PDB entry 8I6P | electron microscopy, 3.50 A resolution | chains B and C of the 4 polymer chains in the assembly

[Chain B (and C)]
Name: Syn-copalyl diphosphate synthase, chloroplastic
Organism: Oryza sativa Japonica Group
Notes: EC 5.5.1.14; chain C of this document is another copy of the same molecule, construct and numbering; everything in this record applies to it too
UniProtKB: Q0JF02 (CPS4_ORYSJ); residue numbers follow UniProt; this construct covers 1-767
Amino-acid sequence (775 residues; each row starts with the number of its first residue):
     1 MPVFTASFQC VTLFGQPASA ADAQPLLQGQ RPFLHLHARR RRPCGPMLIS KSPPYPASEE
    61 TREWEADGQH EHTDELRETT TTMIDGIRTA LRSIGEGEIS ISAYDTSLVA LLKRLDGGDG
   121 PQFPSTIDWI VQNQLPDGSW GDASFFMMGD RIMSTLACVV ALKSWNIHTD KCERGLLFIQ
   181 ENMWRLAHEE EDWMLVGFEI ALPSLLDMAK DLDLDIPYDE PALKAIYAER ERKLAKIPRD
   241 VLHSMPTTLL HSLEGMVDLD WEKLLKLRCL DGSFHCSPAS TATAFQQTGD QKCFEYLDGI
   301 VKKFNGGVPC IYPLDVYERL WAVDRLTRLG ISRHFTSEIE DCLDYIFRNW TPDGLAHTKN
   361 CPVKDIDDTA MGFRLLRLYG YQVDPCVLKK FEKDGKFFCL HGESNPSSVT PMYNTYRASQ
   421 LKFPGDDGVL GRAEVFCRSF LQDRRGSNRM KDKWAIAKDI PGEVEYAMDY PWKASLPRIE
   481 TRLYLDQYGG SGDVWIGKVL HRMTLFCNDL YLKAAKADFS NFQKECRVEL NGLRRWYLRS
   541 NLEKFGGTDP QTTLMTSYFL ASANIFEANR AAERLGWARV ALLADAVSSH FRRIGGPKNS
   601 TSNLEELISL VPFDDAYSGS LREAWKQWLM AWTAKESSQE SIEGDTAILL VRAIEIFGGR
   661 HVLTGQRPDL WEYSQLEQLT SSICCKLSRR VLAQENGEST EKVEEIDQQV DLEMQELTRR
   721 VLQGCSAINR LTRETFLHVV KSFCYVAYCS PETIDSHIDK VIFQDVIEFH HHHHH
Not modelled in the structure: 1-79, 768-775
Differences from the reference sequence: expression tag (768-775)
UniProt features mapped onto this chain:
  - motif: Asp365 to Asp368 (DXDD motif)
  - binding site (substrate): Lys233, Lys453
  - binding site (Mg(2+)): Asp365, Asp367
Reported in the primary citation:
  - mutagenesis - V196I, H275L, H275L/Y317F/H357W, Q291A, I311V, L314A, L314F, Y317F, H334A, H357A, H357W, L400F, R535A, R733A: decreased catalytic activity
  - mutagenesis - S674A/E677A: unchanged catalytic activity
  - catalytic residues: Asp367, His501 (proposed by the authors, not directly observed)
  - mutagenesis - V196A, H275L/H357W, H275L/Y317F, H275L/I311V/Y317F, H275L/C310D/I311V/Y317F, I311A, Y317A, Y317F/H357W, L400A: abolished catalytic activity
  - specificity-determining residues: His275, Ile311 (from molecular simulation)
  - specificity-determining residues: Leu314, Tyr317, His357 (proposed by the authors, not directly observed)

[Chain B / chain C interface]
Residue-residue contacts - 9 pairs, chain B then chain C:
  Glu606(B) - Arg622(C)  salt bridge
  Asp615(B) - Ala616(C)
  Asp615(B) - Ser620(C)
  Ala616(B) - Asp615(C)
  Ser618(B) - Gly619(C)
  Gly619(B) - Ser618(C)
  Ser620(B) - Asp615(C)
  Arg622(B) - Glu606(C)  salt bridge
  Arg622(B) - Arg622(C)
Also at the interface, not in a pair above, chain B (11 interface residues in all): Asn603, Asp614, Glu623, His661
Also at the interface, not in a pair above, chain C (11 interface residues in all): Asn603, Asp614, Glu623, His661

[Overview]
The chain B/chain C interface involves 11 residues from each chain; the contacts include 2 salt bridges. The
salt-bridged pair is Glu606(B)-Arg622(C). From the paper: catalytic residues Asp367(B) and His501(B); V196I,
H275L and H275L/Y317F/H357W of chain B, among others, reduce catalytic activity; 24 substitutions were tested
in all.
Chain B and chain C are both Syn-copalyl diphosphate synthase, chloroplastic (Oryza sativa Japonica Group);
the structure, The cryo-EM structure of OsCyc1 tetramer state, was determined by electron microscopy,
deposited together with 8I6T, 8I6U, 8IH5 and 8KBW.
